PDB entry 3GJ7 | X-ray diffraction, 1.93 A resolution | chains A and B

# Chain A
Molecule: GTP-binding nuclear protein Ran
Organism: Homo sapiens
UniProtKB: P62826 (RAN_HUMAN); residue numbers follow UniProt; this construct covers 2-216
Amino-acid sequence (221 residues; each row starts with the number of its first residue; numbers below 1 keep their minus sign (Gly-4 is residue -4)):
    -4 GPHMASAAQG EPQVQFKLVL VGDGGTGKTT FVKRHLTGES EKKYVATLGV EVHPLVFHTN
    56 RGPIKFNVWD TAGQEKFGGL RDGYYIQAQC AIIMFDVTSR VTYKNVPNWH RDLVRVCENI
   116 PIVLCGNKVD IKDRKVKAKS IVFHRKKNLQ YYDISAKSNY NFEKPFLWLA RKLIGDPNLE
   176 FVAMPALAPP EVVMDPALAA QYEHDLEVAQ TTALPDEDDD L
Not modelled in the structure: -4 to 6, 208-216
Construct notes: expression tag (-4 to 1); engineered mutation Ser35 (Phe in P62826)
Curated features (UniProtKB/Swiss-Prot):
  - region: Lys37 to Val45 (Switch-I), Gly68 to Gln84 (Switch-II), Asp211 to Leu216 (Interaction with RANBP1)
  - binding site (GTP): Asp18 to Thr25, Glu36 to Thr42, Gly68, Asn122 to Asp125, Ser150 to Lys152
  - site: Gln69 (Essential for GTP hydrolysis)
  - modified residue: Ala2 (N-acetylalanine), Thr24 (Phosphothreonine), Lys37 (N6-acetyllysine), Lys60 (N6-acetyllysine), Lys71 (N6-acetyllysine), Lys99 (N6-acetyllysine), Lys134 (N6-acetyllysine), Lys159 (N6-acetyllysine)
  - cross-link (Glycyl lysine isopeptide (Lys-Gly)): Lys71 (interchain with G-Cter in SUMO2), Lys152 (interchain with G-Cter in SUMO2)
Bound ions: Mg2+: Thr24 (together with GDP)
Small-molecule neighbours: GDP (guanosine-5'-diphosphate): Asp18, Gly19, Gly20, Thr21, Gly22, Lys23, Thr24, Thr25, Glu70, Asn122, Lys123, Asp125, Ile126, Ser150, Ala151, Lys152

# Chain B
Molecule: Nuclear pore complex protein Nup153
Organism: Rattus norvegicus
Notes: fragment: Nup153 - Zinc finger module 12:
UniProtKB: P49791 (NU153_RAT); residue numbers follow UniProt; this construct covers 658-750
Amino-acid sequence (98 residues; each row starts with the number of its first residue):
   653 GPLGSAGSSW QCDTCLLQNK VTDNKCIACQ AAKLPLKETA KQTGIGTPSK SDKPASTSGT
   713 GFGDKFKPAI GTWDCDTCLV QNKPEAVKCV ACETPKPG
Not modelled in the structure: 653-722, 750
Construct notes: expression tag (653-657)
Curated features (UniProtKB/Swiss-Prot):
  - zinc finger: Ala721 to Gly750 (RanBP2-type 2)
  - binding site (Zn(2+)): Cys664, Cys667, Cys678, Cys681, Cys727, Cys730, Cys741, Cys744
  - modified residue: Lys717 (N6-acetyllysine)
Bound ions: Zn2+: Cys727, Cys730, Cys741, Cys744

# Chain A / chain B interface
Contacting residue pairs (21):
  Gln10(A) - Asp726(B)  hydrogen bond
  Lys12(A) - Val732(B)
  Lys38(A) - Asp728(B)  hydrogen bond (side chain-backbone)
  Lys38(A) - Thr729(B)
  Lys38(A) - Leu731(B)
  Val40(A) - Thr729(B)
  Val40(A) - Cys730(B)  hydrophobic
  Val40(A) - Cys744(B)  hydrophobic
  Thr42(A) - Cys744(B)  hydrogen bond (side chain-backbone)
  Leu43(A) - Ala743(B)
  Leu43(A) - Cys744(B)  hydrophobic
  Val47(A) - Cys730(B)
  Lys60(A) - Leu731(B)
  Asn62(A) - Leu731(B)
  Trp64(A) - Cys730(B)  hydrophobic
  Trp64(A) - Val732(B)  hydrophobic
  Gly78(A) - Ala743(B)
  Ile81(A) - Val742(B)
  Ile81(A) - Ala743(B)  hydrophobic
  Gln82(A) - Gln733(B)
  Gln82(A) - Val742(B)
Also at the interface, not in a pair above, chain A (15 interface residues in all): Tyr39, Pro49

# In short
15 residues of chain A and 10 residues of chain B are in contact; the contacts include 3 hydrogen bonds. Polar
contacts include Gln10(A)-Asp726(B), Lys38(A)-Asp728(B) and Thr42(A)-Cys744(B). Chain A binds GDP. UniProt
lists 23 GTP-binding residues on chain A; 8 Zn2+-binding residues on chain B.
Here chain A is GTP-binding nuclear protein Ran (Homo sapiens) and chain B is Nuclear pore complex protein
Nup153 (Rattus norvegicus). Entry 3GJ7 (Crystal structure of human RanGDP-Nup153ZnF12 complex) was determined
by X-ray diffraction together with 3GJ3, 3GJ4, 3GJ5, 3GJ6 and 3GJ8 from the same study.
